3ML0 - chains A and B; structure by X-ray diffraction, 3.50 A resolution.

[Chain A]
Molecule: Penicillin G acylase, alpha subunit
From: Alcaligenes faecalis
Notes: EC 3.5.1.11
UniProtKB: O34142 (O34142_ALCFA); residues 1-195 here correspond to UniProt positions 27-221 (UniProt number = residue number + 26)
Sequence (195 residues; each row starts with the number of its first residue):
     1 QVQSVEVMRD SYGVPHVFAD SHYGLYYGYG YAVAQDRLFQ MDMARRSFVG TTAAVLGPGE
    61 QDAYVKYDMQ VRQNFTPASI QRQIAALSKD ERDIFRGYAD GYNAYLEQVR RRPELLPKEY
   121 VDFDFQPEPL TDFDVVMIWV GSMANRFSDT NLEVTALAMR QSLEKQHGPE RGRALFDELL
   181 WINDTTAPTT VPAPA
Ion coordination: Ca2+: Glu153 (shared with Asp73(B), Val75(B), Asp76(B), Asp252(B) of chain B)

[Chain B]
Molecule: Penicillin G acylase, beta subunit
From: Alcaligenes faecalis
Notes: EC 3.5.1.11
UniProtKB: O34142 (O34142_ALCFA); residues 1-551 here correspond to UniProt positions 266-816 (UniProt number = residue number + 265)
Sequence (551 residues; numbered 1 to 551; the number before each row is that of its first residue):
     1 SNLWSTRPER VQEGSTVLIN GPQFGWYNPA YTYGIGLHGA GFDVVGNTPF AYPIVLFGTN
    61 SEIAWGATAG PQDVVDIYQE KLNPSRADQY WFNNAWRTME QRKERIQVRG QADREMTIWR
   121 TVHGPVMQFD YDQGAAYSKK RSWDGYEVQS LLAWLNVAKA RNWTEFLDQA SKMAISINWY
   181 YADKHGNIGY VSPAFLPQRP ADQDIRVPAK GDGSMEWLGI KSFDAIPKAY NPPQGYLVNW
   241 NNKPAPDKTN TDTYYWTYGD RMNELVSQYQ QKDLFSVQEI WEFNQKASYS DVNWRYFRPH
   301 LEKLAQQLPA DDSSKAALTM LLAWDGMEQD QGGQNAGPAR VLFKTWLEEM YKQVLMPVVP
   361 ESHRAMYSQT GFATQQGPNP GSINLSMGTK VLLRALVLEA HPDPKRVNVF GERSSQEIMH
   421 TALQNAQARL SQEQGAQMAR WTMPTSVHRF SDKNFTGTPQ TMPGNTFAFT GYQNRGTENN
   481 RVVFDAKGVE FCDAMPPGQS GFTDRNGVRS PHYEDQLKLY ENFECKTMDV THADIRRNAQ
   541 SSTMLLIQPQ P
Disulfide bonds: Cys492-Cys525
Ion coordination: Ca2+: Asp73, Val75, Asp76, Asp252 (shared with Glu153(A) of chain A)

[Chain A / chain B interface]
Contacting residue pairs (287):
  Gln1(A) with Ile547(B); Gln548(B); Pro549(B); Pro551(B)
  Val2(A) with Ile547(B)
  Gln3(A) with Leu546(B); Ile547(B), hydrogen bond (backbone-backbone)
  Ser4(A) with Leu545(B)
  Val5(A) with Thr543(B); Met544(B); Leu545(B), hydrogen bond (backbone-backbone)
  Glu6(A) with Arg536(B), salt bridge; Ser542(B), hydrogen bond; Thr543(B)
  Val7(A) with Ser542(B); Thr543(B), hydrogen bond (backbone-backbone); Leu545(B), hydrophobic
  Met8(A) with Ile535(B); Arg536(B); Ala539(B), hydrophobic; Ser541(B)
  Arg9(A) with Tyr33(B), hydrogen bond; Ala539(B); Gln540(B), hydrogen bond (backbone-backbone); Ser541(B), hydrogen bond (backbone-backbone)
  Asp10(A) with Asp529(B); Asn538(B); Gln540(B)
  Ser11(A) with His512(B); Asn538(B); Gln540(B), hydrogen bond (backbone-side chain)
  Tyr12(A) with Gln499(B); His512(B), hydrogen bond (backbone-side chain); Asp515(B); Lys526(B)
  Gly13(A) with Gln499(B), hydrogen bond (backbone-side chain); His512(B)
  Val14(A) with Gly34(B); Gln499(B); Met528(B), hydrophobic
  Pro15(A) with Tyr33(B); Gly34(B); Ile35(B); Gly36(B), hydrogen bond (backbone-backbone); Gln499(B)
  His16(A) with Gly36(B); His38(B); Val45(B); Asp529(B), hydrogen bond (side chain-backbone); Ile535(B)
  Val17(A) with Ile35(B), hydrophobic; Gly36(B), hydrogen bond (backbone-backbone); Leu37(B); His38(B), hydrogen bond (backbone-backbone)
  Phe18(A) with His38(B); His532(B); Ile535(B), hydrophobic
  Ala19(A) with His38(B), hydrogen bond (backbone-backbone); Gly39(B); Ala40(B)
  Asp20(A) with Ala40(B)
  Ser21(A) with Ala40(B)
  His22(A) with Ala40(B); Phe42(B); Lys159(B)
  Tyr23(A) with Pro549(B), hydrophobic
  Gly24(A) with Ile547(B)
  Leu25(A) with Leu37(B), hydrophobic; His38(B); Gly39(B); Phe42(B), hydrophobic
  Tyr26(A) with Phe42(B); Pro53(B); Leu155(B)
  Tyr27(A) with Ile547(B), hydrophobic
  Gly28(A) with Leu545(B)
  Tyr29(A) with Ile35(B), hydrophobic; Leu37(B), hydrophobic; Thr48(B); Tyr52(B), hydrogen bond (side chain-backbone); Pro53(B), hydrophobic
  Tyr31(A) with Leu545(B), hydrophobic
  Ala32(A) with Tyr33(B), hydrogen bond (backbone-side chain)
  Val33(A) with Tyr33(B); Ala51(B), hydrophobic
  Gln35(A) with Phe502(B)
  Asp36(A) with Tyr33(B), hydrogen bond; Gln499(B), hydrogen bond; Ser500(B); Gly501(B), hydrogen bond (backbone-backbone); Phe502(B), hydrogen bond (backbone-backbone)
  Arg37(A) with Pro29(B); Ala30(B), hydrogen bond (side chain-backbone); Thr32(B), hydrogen bond (side chain-backbone); Tyr33(B); Gly498(B); Gln499(B), hydrogen bond (side chain-backbone); Gly501(B)
  Phe39(A) with Gln460(B)
  Gln40(A) with Pro29(B), hydrogen bond (side chain-backbone); Ala30(B), hydrogen bond (side chain-backbone); Gln460(B)
  Met41(A) with Ala51(B), hydrophobic
  Met43(A) with Pro459(B)
  Ala44(A) with Phe50(B), hydrophobic
  Ser47(A) with Thr456(B); Thr458(B), hydrogen bond
  Phe48(A) with Phe50(B), hydrophobic; Phe455(B), hydrophobic
  Ala53(A) with Gln107(B); Val108(B); Arg109(B), hydrogen bond (backbone-backbone)
  Ala54(A) with Gln107(B), hydrogen bond (backbone-backbone); Arg109(B)
  Val55(A) with Arg109(B), hydrogen bond (backbone-side chain)
  Gly57(A) with Arg109(B)
  Pro58(A) with Val108(B); Arg109(B); Gln111(B)
  Asp62(A) with Arg114(B), salt bridge
  Tyr64(A) with Gly457(B); Pro459(B)
  Val65(A) with Arg114(B)
  Tyr67(A) with Thr456(B), hydrogen bond
  Asp68(A) with Ile106(B)
  Met69(A) with Ile106(B), hydrophobic; Met116(B)
  Arg72(A) with Arg102(B), hydrogen bond (backbone-side chain); Glu104(B), salt bridge; Arg105(B), hydrogen bond (side chain-backbone); Ile106(B); Met116(B); Ile118(B)
  Gln73(A) with Val126(B), hydrogen bond (side chain-backbone); Met127(B)
  Asn74(A) with Met127(B); Lys139(B); Arg141(B), hydrogen bond (backbone-side chain)
  Phe75(A) with Arg102(B), hydrogen bond (backbone-side chain)
  Thr76(A) with Arg102(B); Arg120(B)
  Pro77(A) with Arg102(B); Glu104(B)
  Gln83(A) with Gly145(B); Tyr146(B); Glu147(B), hydrogen bond (side chain-backbone); Val148(B), hydrogen bond (side chain-backbone)
  Leu87(A) with Leu152(B), hydrophobic
  Lys89(A) with Pro551(B)
  Glu91(A) with Leu152(B)
  Ile94(A) with Pro53(B), hydrophobic; Leu155(B), hydrophobic
  Phe95(A) with Leu151(B), hydrophobic; Leu152(B), hydrophobic
  Tyr98(A) with Ala51(B)
  Pro113(A) with Arg505(B), hydrogen bond (backbone-side chain)
  Glu114(A) with Asp504(B)
  Leu115(A) with Phe502(B)
  Leu116(A) with Arg505(B)
  Pro117(A) with Thr503(B)
  Lys118(A) with Met462(B); Thr503(B), hydrogen bond (backbone-backbone); Asp504(B); Arg505(B)
  Glu119(A) with Thr461(B); Met462(B); Thr503(B)
  Asp122(A) with Met462(B)
  Phe123(A) with Arg109(B), hydrogen bond (backbone-side chain); Thr461(B); Met462(B), hydrophobic; Pro463(B)
  Asp124(A) with Arg109(B), salt bridge
  Val135(A) with Pro53(B), hydrophobic
  Val136(A) with Leu151(B), hydrophobic
  Ile138(A) with Tyr52(B)
  Trp139(A) with Tyr52(B), hydrophobic; Ile54(B); Glu147(B); Ser150(B); Leu151(B), hydrophobic; Trp154(B), hydrophobic; Ile175(B), hydrophobic
  Ser142(A) with Phe50(B); Tyr52(B), hydrogen bond; Phe455(B)
  Met143(A) with Ile177(B), hydrophobic
  Ala144(A) with Trp143(B); Ile175(B), hydrophobic
  Asn145(A) with Trp143(B)
  Arg146(A) with Phe24(B), hydrogen bond (side chain-backbone); Phe455(B)
  Phe147(A) with Phe24(B), hydrophobic; Ala69(B), hydrophobic
  Ser148(A) with Val74(B); Val75(B); Trp143(B), hydrogen bond (backbone-side chain); Ile175(B); Ser176(B), hydrogen bond (side chain-backbone)
  Asp149(A) with Val75(B); Lys139(B), salt bridge; Arg141(B), salt bridge
  Thr150(A) with Asp252(B); Thr253(B); Tyr254(B)
  Asn151(A) with Val75(B); Ile77(B); Asp252(B)
  Leu152(A) with Asp252(B), hydrogen bond (backbone-side chain)
  Glu153(A) with Val75(B); Asp76(B); Ile77(B), hydrogen bond (side chain-backbone); Arg206(B); Val207(B); Pro208(B); Asp252(B)
  Val154(A) with Gln128(B)
  Thr155(A) with His363(B), hydrogen bond (backbone-side chain)
  Ala156(A) with Arg206(B)
  Leu157(A) with Gln79(B); Tyr137(B); Val207(B), hydrophobic; Pro208(B)
  Ala158(A) with His363(B)
  Met159(A) with Val359(B), hydrophobic; Pro360(B); His363(B); Tyr367(B), hydrophobic
  Arg160(A) with Val207(B)
  Gln161(A) with Gln133(B)
  Ser162(A) with Pro360(B)
  Leu163(A) with Val358(B)
  Ala174(A) with Val407(B)
  Phe176(A) with Arg206(B); Val207(B), hydrophobic
  Asp177(A) with Arg206(B), salt bridge
  Glu178(A) with Val391(B); Arg406(B), salt bridge; Val407(B)
  Leu179(A) with Leu355(B), hydrophobic; Val359(B), hydrophobic; Tyr367(B), hydrogen bond (backbone-side chain); Met387(B); Val391(B)
  Leu180(A) with Arg206(B), hydrogen bond (backbone-side chain); Tyr255(B); Tyr367(B)
  Trp181(A) with Arg206(B); Asn250(B); Tyr255(B); Trp256(B), hydrogen bond (side chain-backbone); Lys390(B); Val391(B), hydrophobic; Arg394(B)
  Ile182(A) with Asp204(B); Arg206(B); Asn250(B)
  Asn183(A) with Thr249(B)
  Asp184(A) with Lys243(B), salt bridge; Lys248(B); Asn250(B); Trp256(B)
  Thr185(A) with Thr257(B), hydrogen bond; Arg394(B), hydrogen bond
  Ala187(A) with Tyr258(B)
  Pro188(A) with Lys243(B); Thr257(B)
  Thr189(A) with Asn242(B); Lys243(B); Asp260(B); Met262(B); Asn263(B)
  Thr190(A) with Lys243(B); Ala245(B); Pro246(B); Met262(B)
  Val191(A) with Tyr190(B), hydrophobic; Leu237(B); Val238(B); Asn239(B); Asn242(B); Lys243(B); Pro244(B), hydrogen bond (backbone-backbone)
  Pro192(A) with Ala229(B), hydrophobic; Pro244(B); Ala245(B), hydrophobic
  Ala193(A) with Gln234(B)
Other interface residues (no listed pair), chain A (129 interface residues in all): Thr52, Leu56, Ile80, Ile84, Val121, Phe125, Val140, Leu175, Pro194
Other interface residues (no listed pair), chain B (150 interface residues in all): Tyr27, Leu56, Gly70, Pro125, Ile205, Leu398, Val409, Lys453, Asn454, Asn506, Gly507, Gln516, Leu519

[In short]
Chain A and chain B form an interface of 129 and 150 residues respectively, with 54 hydrogen bonds and 9 salt
bridges. Polar pairs include Glu6(A)-Arg536(B), Asp62(A)-Arg114(B) and Arg72(A)-Glu104(B). Glu153(A),
Asp73(B), Val75(B), Asp76(B) and Asp252(B) form the Ca2+ site.
Chain A is Penicillin G acylase, alpha subunit and chain B is Penicillin G acylase, beta subunit, both from
Alcaligenes faecalis; the structure, Thermostable Penicillin G acylase from Alcaligenes faecalis in tetragonal
form, was determined by X-ray diffraction (same publication as 3K3W).
